Entry 3P8C (X-ray diffraction, 2.29 A resolution); this record covers chains A and D of the 5 polymer chains in the assembly.

Chain A:
Name: Cytoplasmic FMR1-interacting protein 1
Organism: Homo sapiens
Reference sequence: Q7L576 (CYFP1_HUMAN); numbering as in UniProt (aligned over 1-1253)
Amino-acid sequence (1253 residues; numbered 1 to 1253; the number before each row is that of its first residue):
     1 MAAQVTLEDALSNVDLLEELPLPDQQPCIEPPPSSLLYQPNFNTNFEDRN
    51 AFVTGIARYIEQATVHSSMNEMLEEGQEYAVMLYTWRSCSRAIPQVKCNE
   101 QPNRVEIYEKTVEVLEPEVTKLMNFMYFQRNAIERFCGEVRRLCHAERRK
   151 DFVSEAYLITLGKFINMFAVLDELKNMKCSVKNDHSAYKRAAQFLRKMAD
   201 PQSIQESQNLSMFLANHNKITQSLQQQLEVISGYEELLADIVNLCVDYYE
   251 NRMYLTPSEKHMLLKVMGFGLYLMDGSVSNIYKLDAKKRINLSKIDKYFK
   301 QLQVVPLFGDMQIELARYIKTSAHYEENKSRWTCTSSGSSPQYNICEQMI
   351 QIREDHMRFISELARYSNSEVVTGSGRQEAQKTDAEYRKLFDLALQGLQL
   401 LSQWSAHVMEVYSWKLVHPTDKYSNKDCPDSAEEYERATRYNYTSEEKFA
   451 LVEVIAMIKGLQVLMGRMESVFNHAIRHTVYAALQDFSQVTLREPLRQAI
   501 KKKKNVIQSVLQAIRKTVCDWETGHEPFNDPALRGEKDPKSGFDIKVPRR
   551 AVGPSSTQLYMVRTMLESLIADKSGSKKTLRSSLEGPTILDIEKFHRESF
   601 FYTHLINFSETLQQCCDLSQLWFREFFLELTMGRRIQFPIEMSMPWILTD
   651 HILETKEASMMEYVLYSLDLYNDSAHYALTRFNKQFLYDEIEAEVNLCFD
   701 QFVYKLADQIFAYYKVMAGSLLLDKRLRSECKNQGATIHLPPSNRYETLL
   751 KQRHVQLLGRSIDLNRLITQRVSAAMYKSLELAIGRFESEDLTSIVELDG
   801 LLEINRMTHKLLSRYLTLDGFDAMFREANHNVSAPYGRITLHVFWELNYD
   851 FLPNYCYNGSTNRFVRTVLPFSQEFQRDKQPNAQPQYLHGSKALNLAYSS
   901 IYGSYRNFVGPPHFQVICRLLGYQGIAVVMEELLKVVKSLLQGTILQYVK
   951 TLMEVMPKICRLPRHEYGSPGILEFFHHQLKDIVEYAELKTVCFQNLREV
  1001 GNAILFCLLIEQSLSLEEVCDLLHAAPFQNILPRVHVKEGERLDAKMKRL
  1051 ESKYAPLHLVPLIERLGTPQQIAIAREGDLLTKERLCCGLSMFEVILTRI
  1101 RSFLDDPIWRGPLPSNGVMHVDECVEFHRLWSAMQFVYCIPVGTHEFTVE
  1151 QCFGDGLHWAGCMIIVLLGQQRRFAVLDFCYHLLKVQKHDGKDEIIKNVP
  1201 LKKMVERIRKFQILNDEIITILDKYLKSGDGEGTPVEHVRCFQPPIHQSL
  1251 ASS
Unresolved in the structure: 1-4, 23-56, 338-344, 368-379, 540-542, 572-577, 1228-1236, 1251-1253
Curated features (UniProtKB/Swiss-Prot):
  - modified residue: S583 (Phosphoserine), T1234 (Phosphothreonine)
  - natural variant: G820 (G820D; G820S)
  - mutagenesis: C179 (C179R: Reduced interaction with RAC1), R190 (R190D: Reduced interaction with RAC1), E434 (E434K: Reduced interaction with RAC1; when associated with A-626), F626 (F626A: Reduced interaction with RAC1; when associated with K-434), M632 (M632D: Reduced interaction with RAC1), L697 (L697D: Constitutive induction of the formation of actin filaments; when associated with D-704), Y704 (Y704D: Constitutive induction of the formation of actin filaments; when associated with D-697), L841 (L841A: Constitutive induction of the formation of actin filaments; when associated with 844-A-A-845), F844 to W845 (Constitutive induction of the formation of actin filaments; when associated with A-841)
From the paper describing this entry:
  - mutagenesis - L841A/F844A/W845A: increased signaling in response to Arp2/3 complex
  - mutagenesis - F686E, L697D/Y704D: increased signaling
  - mutagenesis - L697D/Y704D: increased binding to Rac1
  - mutagenesis - E250K/Q399A, L841A/F844A/W845A: unchanged binding to Rac1
  - mutagenesis - C179R, R190D, E434K/F626A, M632D: decreased binding to Rac1

Chain D:
Name: Wiskott-Aldrich syndrome protein family member 1
Organism: Homo sapiens
Notes: engineered mutation(s): prolin rich region deletion mutant
Reference sequence: Q92558 (WASF1_HUMAN); the construct has insertions or renumbered stretches relative to UniProt, so the offset changes along the chain: 1-186 = UniProt 1-186; 205-279 = UniProt 485-559
Amino-acid sequence (279 residues; numbered 1 to 279; the number before each row is that of its first residue):
     1 MPLVKRNIDPRHLCHTALPRGIKNELECVTNISLANIIRQLSSLSKYAED
    51 IFGELFNEAHSFSFRVNSLQERVDRLSVSVTQLDPKEEELSLQDITMRKA
   101 FRSSTIQDQQLFDRKTLPIPLQETYDVCEQPPPLNILTPYRDDGKEGLKF
   151 YTNPSYFFDLWKEKMLQDTEDKRKEKRKQKQKNLDRGGSGGSGGSGGSGG
   201 SGGSKRHPSTLPVISDARSVLLEAIRKGIQLRKVEEQREQEAKHERIEND
   251 VATILSRRIAVEYSDSEDDSEFDEVDWLE
Unresolved in the structure: 1-20, 185-215, 239-247, 265-279
Construct notes: linker (187-204)
From the paper describing this entry:
  - mutagenesis - Y151E, W161E/K162D: increased signaling
  - post-translational modification sites: Y125, T138, Y151 (citing earlier work)

Chain A / chain D interface:
Residue-residue contacts (151; chain A residue first):
  I60(A) with I22(D), hydrophobic; K23(D)
  E61(A) with K23(D), salt bridge
  A63(A) with I22(D), hydrophobic
  T64(A) with K23(D)
  R87(A) with Y151(D), hydrogen bond (side chain-backbone); T152(D)
  S88(A) with Y151(D)
  C89(A) with P132(D), hydrophobic; L134(D)
  R91(A) with F150(D)
  A92(A) with R141(D), hydrogen bond (backbone-side chain); G147(D); F150(D), hydrophobic
  I93(A) with L134(D), hydrophobic; L137(D), hydrophobic; R141(D)
  P94(A) with L137(D); Y140(D); R141(D)
  K97(A) with D142(D), salt bridge
  N103(A) with Y140(D), hydrogen bond (side chain-backbone)
  E106(A) with Y140(D)
  K110(A) with I136(D); L137(D); Y140(D)
  E113(A) with I136(D)
  V114(A) with P133(D); L134(D), hydrophobic; I136(D), hydrophobic; L137(D), hydrophobic
  K121(A) with E129(D), salt bridge
  T557(A) with I22(D)
  R624(A) with F157(D)
  R635(A) with Y156(D), hydrogen bond; L160(D)
  I636(A) with F150(D); Y151(D); Y156(D), hydrophobic
  Q637(A) with Y156(D), hydrogen bond (backbone-side chain); F157(D)
  F638(A) with F157(D)
  I640(A) with W161(D)
  E641(A) with K164(D)
  L679(A) with C128(D), hydrogen bond (backbone-side chain)
  N683(A) with C128(D); E129(D), hydrogen bond (backbone-backbone)
  K684(A) with E129(D), salt bridge
  Q685(A) with Y125(D), hydrogen bond (side chain-backbone); D126(D); C128(D), hydrogen bond (side chain-backbone); E129(D), hydrogen bond (backbone-backbone); Q130(D)
  F686(A) with Y151(D); T152(D)
  Y688(A) with R114(D); L117(D); Y125(D), hydrophobic
  D689(A) with R114(D), salt bridge; Y125(D), hydrogen bond; P154(D)
  E690(A) with T152(D), hydrogen bond; F157(D)
  E692(A) with F112(D); R114(D), salt bridge
  A693(A) with P154(D)
  E694(A) with F157(D)
  V695(A) with F112(D), hydrophobic
  N696(A) with Q110(D); L111(D), hydrogen bond (side chain-backbone); F112(D), hydrogen bond (side chain-backbone); D113(D), hydrogen bond
  L697(A) with F157(D); F158(D); W161(D), hydrophobic; V251(D), hydrophobic
  F699(A) with F112(D), hydrophobic
  D700(A) with Q109(D); Q110(D), hydrogen bond; V251(D)
  Q701(A) with W161(D), hydrogen bond; V251(D); L255(D)
  Y704(A) with A252(D); L255(D), hydrophobic; S256(D), hydrogen bond; I259(D)
  L757(A) with F112(D)
  L758(A) with L117(D); L121(D)
  G759(A) with P118(D); L121(D)
  R760(A) with L111(D); F112(D); D113(D), hydrogen bond (side chain-backbone); T116(D), hydrogen bond; L117(D)
  I762(A) with L111(D), hydrophobic
  R766(A) with D108(D), salt bridge
  L767(A) with D108(D)
  Q770(A) with I106(D); Q107(D); D108(D), hydrogen bond (side chain-backbone)
  R771(A) with Q107(D), hydrogen bond; D108(D), hydrogen bond (side chain-backbone); Q109(D)
  Y777(A) with S103(D), hydrogen bond
  E788(A) with R232(D), salt bridge
  E827(A) with F101(D); R102(D); S103(D), hydrogen bond
  H830(A) with D94(D); A100(D); R102(D); R232(D)
  V832(A) with F101(D), hydrophobic
  S833(A) with D94(D); K99(D), hydrogen bond (side chain-backbone); A100(D); F101(D), hydrogen bond (side chain-backbone)
  A834(A) with I95(D), hydrophobic
  P835(A) with L90(D), hydrophobic; S91(D); D94(D)
  Y836(A) with L90(D)
  R838(A) with R232(D)
  L841(A) with I95(D), hydrophobic; L221(D), hydrophobic; I225(D)
  F844(A) with S219(D); L221(D), hydrophobic; L222(D), hydrophobic
  W845(A) with L222(D); I225(D), hydrophobic; R226(D)
  N848(A) with R218(D), hydrogen bond; L222(D)
  Y849(A) with D216(D); L222(D), hydrophobic; R226(D), hydrogen bond
  D878(A) with K233(D), salt bridge
  Q884(A) with I259(D); Y263(D)
  P885(A) with Y263(D)
  Q924(A) with L90(D)
  E932(A) with S219(D); L221(D)
  K935(A) with R218(D)
  V936(A) with R218(D)
  S939(A) with R218(D)
  E999(A) with R218(D), salt bridge
Interface residues without a listed pair, chain A (91 interface residues in all): S67, T85, I107, T111, E118, R440, M561, W622, P639, A774, D819, N882, V928, L940
Interface residues without a listed pair, chain D (70 interface residues in all): G21, V127, P131, K149, N153, V220, I229
The authors on this interface:
  - pairs named by the authors: Q685(A)-Y125(D), F686(A)-Y151(D), D689(A)-Y125(D) (hydrogen bond)
  - interface residues, chain A: L697(A), Y704(A), L841(A), F844(A), W845(A)
  - interface residues, chain D: Y151(D), V220(D), L221(D), L222(D), I225(D), I229(D), R232(D), V251(D), A252(D), L255(D), I259(D)

Summary:
Chain A and chain D form an interface of 91 and 70 residues respectively; the contacts include 29 hydrogen
bonds and 10 salt bridges. Among the polar pairs are E61(A)-K23(D), K97(A)-D142(D) and K121(A)-E129(D). The
paper describes contacts between Q685(A) and Y125(D) and F686(A) and Y151(D); a hydrogen bond between D689(A)
and Y125(D). The paper reports that C179R, R190D and E434K/F626A of chain A, among others, reduce binding to
Rac1; interface residues L697(A), Y704(A) and Y151(D) among others; 10 substitutions were tested in all.
Here chain A is Cytoplasmic FMR1-interacting protein 1 and chain D is Wiskott-Aldrich syndrome protein family
member 1, both from Homo sapiens. Entry 3P8C (Structure and Control of the Actin Regulatory WAVE Complex) was
determined by X-ray diffraction.
